4E41 - chains B and C of the 5 polymer chains in the assembly; structure by X-ray diffraction, 2.60 A resolution.

== Chain B ==
Molecule: HLA class II histocompatibility antigen, DRB1-1 beta chain
Source organism: Homo sapiens
UniProt: P04229 (2B11_HUMAN); residues 1-190 here correspond to UniProt positions 30-219 (UniProt number = residue number + 29)
Amino-acid sequence (190 residues; row label = number of the first residue in the row):
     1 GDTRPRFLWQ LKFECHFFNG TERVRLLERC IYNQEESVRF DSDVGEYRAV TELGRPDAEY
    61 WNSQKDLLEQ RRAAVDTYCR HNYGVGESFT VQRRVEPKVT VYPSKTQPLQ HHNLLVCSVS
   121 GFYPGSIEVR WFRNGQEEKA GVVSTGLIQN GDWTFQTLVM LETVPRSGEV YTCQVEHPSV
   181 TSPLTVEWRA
Disordered / not traced: 1-3, 105-112
Disulfides: C15-C79, C117-C173
Metal / ion sites: Na+: T185 (shared with 1 residue of chain F)

== Chain C ==
Molecule: Triosephosphate isomerase
Source organism: Homo sapiens
Notes: EC 5.3.1.1
UniProt: P60174 (TPIS_HUMAN); residues 23-37 here correspond to UniProt positions 60-74 (UniProt number = residue number + 37)
Amino-acid sequence (15 residues; row label = number of the first residue in the row):
    23 GELIGILNAA KVPAD
Sequence notes: conflict I28 (Thr65 in P60174)

== How chain B and chain C interact ==
Pairs across the interface (22; chain B residue first):
  L11(B) with A31(C), hydrophobic
  F13(B) with L29(C), hydrophobic; N30(C)
  P56(B) with P35(C)
  D57(B) with V34(C); P35(C)
  Y60(B) with K33(C); P35(C), hydrophobic
  W61(B) with A32(C); K33(C), hydrogen bond (side chain-backbone); V34(C), hydrophobic
  Q70(B) with N30(C)
  R71(B) with N30(C), hydrogen bond (side chain-backbone)
  Y78(B) with G27(C); I28(C); L29(C), hydrophobic
  H81(B) with L25(C), hydrogen bond (side chain-backbone); G27(C)
  N82(B) with I26(C); G27(C), hydrogen bond (side chain-backbone)
  V85(B) with L25(C); I26(C), hydrophobic
Interface residues without a listed pair, chain B (16 interface residues in all): W9, L26, L67, A74
Interface residues without a listed pair, chain C (12 interface residues in all): E24

== In short ==
The interface between chain B and chain C involves 16 residues on one side and 12 on the other, with 4
hydrogen bonds. Among the polar pairs are W61(B)-K33(C), R71(B)-N30(C) and H81(B)-L25(C).
Here chain B is HLA class II histocompatibility antigen, DRB1-1 beta chain and chain C is Triosephosphate
isomerase, both from Homo sapiens. Entry 4E41 (Structural basis for the recognition of mutant self by a
tumor-specific, MHC class II-restricted T cell ...) was determined by X-ray diffraction.
